PDB entry 2FMO | X-ray diffraction, 2.25 A resolution | chains A and C of the 3 polymer chains in the assembly

== Chain A (and C) ==
Molecule: 5,10-methylenetetrahydrofolate reductase
From: Escherichia coli
Notes: EC 1.5.1.20; chain C of this document is another copy of the same molecule, construct and numbering; everything in this record applies to it too
Reference sequence: P0AEZ1 (METF_ECOLI); numbering as in UniProt (aligned over 1-296)
Chain sequence (304 residues; row label = number of the first residue in the row):
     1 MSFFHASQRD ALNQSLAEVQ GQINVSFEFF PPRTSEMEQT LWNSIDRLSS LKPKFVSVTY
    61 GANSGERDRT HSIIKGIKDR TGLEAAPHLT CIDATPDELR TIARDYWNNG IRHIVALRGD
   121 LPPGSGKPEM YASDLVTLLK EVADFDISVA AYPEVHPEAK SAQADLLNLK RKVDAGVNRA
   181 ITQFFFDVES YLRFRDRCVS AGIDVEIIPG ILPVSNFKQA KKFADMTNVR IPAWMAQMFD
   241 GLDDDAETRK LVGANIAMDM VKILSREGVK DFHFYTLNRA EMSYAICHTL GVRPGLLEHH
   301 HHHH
Disordered / not traced: 1-21, 63-67, 122-128, 295-304 (chain C: 1-21, 65, 122-128, 295-304)
Construct notes: engineered mutation Val177 (Ala in P0AEZ1); cloning artifact (297-298); expression tag (299-304)
Residues lining bound ligands: FAD (flavin-adenine dinucleotide): Glu28, Thr59, Tyr60, Ala62, His88, Thr90, Ala116, Leu117, Arg118, Gly119, Asp120, Tyr131, Ala132, Ser133, Ala150, Ala151, Tyr152, His156, Glu158, Ala159, Ala164, Asp165, Asn168, Arg171, Lys172, Ile181, Thr182, Gln183, Tyr275
UniProt features mapped onto this chain:
  - active site: Glu28 (Proton donor/acceptor)
  - binding site (NADH): Thr59, Gln183
  - binding site (FAD): Tyr60, Ala62, His88, Arg118, Gly119, Asp120, Ala132, Tyr152, His156, Ala159, Asp165, Asn168, Arg171, Lys172
  - binding site ((6S)-5-methyl-5,6,7,8-tetrahydrofolate): Asp120, Gln183, Gln219, Arg279
  - mutagenesis: Glu28 (E28Q: Abolishes enzyme activity), Asp120 (D120N: Strongly reduces enzyme activity. Strongly reduces affinity for 5-methyltetrahydrofolate), Phe223 (F223A: Strongly decreases substrate and NADH binding; F223L: Slightly reduced enzyme activity)
Reported in the primary citation:
  - mutagenesis - A177V: decreased binding to flavin-adenine dinucleotide (citing earlier work)
  - mutagenesis - A177V: unchanged catalytic activity (citing earlier work)
  - binding site for flavin-adenine dinucleotide: Ala62, Asp120, Asn168, Arg171, Lys172
  - conformationally variable residues (helix shift, order/disorder transition, side-chain flip): Asn168, Arg171, Lys172
  - mutagenesis - E28Q: abolished catalytic activity (citing earlier work)

== Interface between chain A and chain C ==
Pairs across the interface (40; chain A residue first):
  Arg47(A) with Asp245(C), salt bridge; Thr248(C)
  Gln237(A) with Arg293(C), hydrogen bond (backbone-side chain)
  Met238(A) with His288(C), hydrogen bond (backbone-side chain); Thr289(C)
  Asp240(A) with His288(C); Arg293(C)
  Leu242(A) with His288(C)
  Asp245(A) with Arg47(C), salt bridge; Tyr284(C)
  Glu247(A) with Lys250(C)
  Thr248(A) with Arg47(C); Tyr284(C); Ala285(C)
  Lys250(A) with Glu247(C), salt bridge; Leu251(C)
  Leu251(A) with Leu251(C), hydrophobic; Ala285(C), hydrophobic
  Ala254(A) with Leu251(C), hydrophobic
  Asn255(A) with Asn255(C), hydrogen bond; Met258(C); Asp259(C)
  Met258(A) with Leu251(C); Asn255(C)
  Asp259(A) with Asn255(C), hydrogen bond; Asp259(C)
  Glu281(A) with Glu247(C); Thr248(C), hydrogen bond; Leu251(C)
  Tyr284(A) with Asp245(C); Thr248(C)
  Ala285(A) with Thr248(C); Leu251(C), hydrophobic
  His288(A) with Met238(C), hydrogen bond (side chain-backbone); Asp240(C); Leu242(C)
  Thr289(A) with Met238(C)
  Arg293(A) with Gln237(C), hydrogen bond (side chain-backbone); Met238(C); Asp240(C)
Interface residues without a listed pair, chain A (24 interface residues in all): Phe239, Val252, Lys262, Met282
Interface residues without a listed pair, chain C (22 interface residues in all): Val252, Ala254, Glu281, Met282

== In short ==
24 residues of chain A and 22 residues of chain C are in contact, with 7 hydrogen bonds and 3 salt bridges.
Among the polar pairs are Arg47(A)-Asp245(C), Lys250(A)-Glu247(C) and Gln237(A)-Arg293(C). From the paper: a
binding site for flavin-adenine dinucleotide at Ala62(A), Asp120(A) and Asn168(A) among others; A177V of chain
A reduces binding to flavin-adenine dinucleotide.
Chain A and chain C are both 5,10-methylenetetrahydrofolate reductase (Escherichia coli); the structure,
Ala177Val mutant of E. coli Methylenetetrahydrofolate Reductase, was determined by X-ray diffraction.
